1Q3F - chains B and A of the 3 polymer chains in the assembly; structure by X-ray diffraction, 1.90 A resolution.

# Chain B
Molecule: 9-nt DNA strand
Sequence (9 nucleotides; row label = number of the first residue in the row):
     2 TGTXATCTT
Modified positions: NRI (phosphoric acid mono-(4-hydroxy-pyrrolidin-3-ylmethyl) ester) at position 5

# Chain A
Name: Uracil-DNA glycosylase
Organism: Homo sapiens
Notes: EC 3.2.2.-
UniProt: P13051 (UNG_HUMAN); numbering as in UniProt (aligned over 85-304)
Amino-acid sequence (223 residues; numbered 82 to 304; the number before each row is that of its first residue):
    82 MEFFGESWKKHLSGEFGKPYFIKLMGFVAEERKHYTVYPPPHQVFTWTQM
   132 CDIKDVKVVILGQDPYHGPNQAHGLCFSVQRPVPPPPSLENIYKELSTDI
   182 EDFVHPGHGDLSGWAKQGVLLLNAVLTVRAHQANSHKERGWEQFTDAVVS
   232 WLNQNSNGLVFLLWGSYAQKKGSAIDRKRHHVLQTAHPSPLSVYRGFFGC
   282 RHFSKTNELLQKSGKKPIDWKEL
Sequence notes: cloning artifact (82-84)
Swiss-Prot annotation at these positions:
  - binding site (dsDNA): Ser-178
Residues lining bound ligands: uracil (URA): Gly-143, Gln-144, Asp-145, Pro-146, Tyr-147, Leu-156, Cys-157, Phe-158, Ser-169, Asn-204, His-268

# Chain B / chain A interface
Residue-residue contacts (26):
  DT4(B) / His-148(A)  salt bridge to the phosphate
  DT4(B) / Pro-168(A)  sugar contact
  DT4(B) / Pro-271(A)  base contact
  DT4(B) / Leu-272(A)  base contact
  NRI_5(B) / Gln-144(A)  phosphate contact
  NRI_5(B) / Asp-145(A)  base contact
  NRI_5(B) / Pro-146(A)  base contact
  NRI_5(B) / Tyr-147(A)  base contact
  NRI_5(B) / Pro-167(A)  base contact
  NRI_5(B) / Pro-168(A)  base contact
  NRI_5(B) / Ser-169(A)  base contact
  NRI_5(B) / Ala-214(A)  phosphate contact
  NRI_5(B) / His-268(A)  sugar contact
  DA6(B) / Gln-144(A)  sugar contact
  DA6(B) / Ala-214(A)  phosphate contact
  DA6(B) / His-268(A)  phosphate contact
  DA6(B) / Ser-270(A)  hydrogen bond to the phosphate
  DA6(B) / Leu-272(A)  base contact
  DA6(B) / Ser-273(A)  hydrogen bond to the phosphate
  DT7(B) / Gly-246(A)  phosphate contact
  DT7(B) / Ser-247(A)  hydrogen bond to the phosphate
  DT7(B) / Ala-267(A)  phosphate contact
  DT7(B) / His-268(A)  hydrogen bond to the phosphate
  DT7(B) / Ser-273(A)  sugar contact
  DT7(B) / Arg-276(A)  sugar contact
  DC8(B) / Ser-247(A)  phosphate contact

# In short
The interface between chain B and chain A involves 5 residues on one side and 18 on the other, with 4 hydrogen
bonds and 1 salt bridge. Polar pairs include DA6(B)/Ser-270(A), DA6(B)/Ser-273(A) and DT7(B)/Ser-247(A).
Ligands of chain A: uracil.
Chain B is a 9-nt DNA strand and chain A is Uracil-DNA glycosylase (Homo sapiens); the structure, Uracil DNA
glycosylase bound to a cationic 1-aza-2'-deoxyribose-containing DNA, was determined by X-ray diffraction.
